PDB entry 8OQT | X-ray diffraction, 2.62 A resolution | chains B and C of the 4 polymer chains in the assembly

[Chain B]
Molecule: 3-hydroxyacyl-CoA dehydrogenase
From: Mycobacterium tuberculosis H37Rv
Notes: EC 1.1.1.35
UniProtKB: O53872 (O53872_MYCTU); numbering as in UniProt (aligned over 1-720)
Sequence (736 residues; each row starts with the number of its first residue; numbers below 1 keep their minus sign (Met-15 is residue -15)):
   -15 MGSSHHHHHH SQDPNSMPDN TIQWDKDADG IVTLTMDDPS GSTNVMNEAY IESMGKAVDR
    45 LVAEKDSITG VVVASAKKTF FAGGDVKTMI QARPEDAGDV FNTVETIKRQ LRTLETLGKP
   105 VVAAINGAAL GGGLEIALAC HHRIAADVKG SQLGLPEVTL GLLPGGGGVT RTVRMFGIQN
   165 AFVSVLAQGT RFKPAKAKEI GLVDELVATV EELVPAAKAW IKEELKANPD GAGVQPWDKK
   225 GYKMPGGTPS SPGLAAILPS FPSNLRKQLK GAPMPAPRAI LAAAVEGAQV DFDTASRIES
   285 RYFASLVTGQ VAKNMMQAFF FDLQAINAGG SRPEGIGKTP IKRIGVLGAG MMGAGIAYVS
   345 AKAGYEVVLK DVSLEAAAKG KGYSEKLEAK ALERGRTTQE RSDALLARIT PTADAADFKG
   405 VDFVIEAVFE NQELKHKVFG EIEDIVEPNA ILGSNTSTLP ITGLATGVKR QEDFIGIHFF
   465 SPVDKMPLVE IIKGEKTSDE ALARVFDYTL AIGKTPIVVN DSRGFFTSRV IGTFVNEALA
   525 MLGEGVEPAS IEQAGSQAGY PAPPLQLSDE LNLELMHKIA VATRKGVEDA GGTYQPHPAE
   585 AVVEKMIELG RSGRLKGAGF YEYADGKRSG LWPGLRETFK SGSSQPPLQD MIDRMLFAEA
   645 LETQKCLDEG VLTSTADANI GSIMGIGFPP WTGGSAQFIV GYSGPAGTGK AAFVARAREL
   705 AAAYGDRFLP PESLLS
Unresolved in the structure: -15 to -14, -7 to 0
Differences from the reference sequence: initiating methionine (-15); expression tag (-14 to 0)
Ligand contacts:
  - 4-bromanylbenzenesulfonic acid (VXC), molecule 1: His-9, Met30, Asn31, Glu32, Ile35, Asp69, Thr72, Met73, Thr87
  - 4-bromanylbenzenesulfonic acid (VXC), molecule 2: Gly67, Gly68, Asp69, Val70, Met73, Leu114, Gly115, Gly116, Pro140, Glu141, Leu144, Leu146, Phe304
  - 4-bromanylbenzenesulfonic acid (VXC), molecule 3: Thr72, Met73, Ala76, Asp80, Asp83, Val84, Thr87, Phe287, Val291

[Chain C]
Molecule: Putative acyltransferase Rv0859
From: Mycobacterium tuberculosis H37Rv
Notes: EC 2.3.1.-
UniProtKB: O53871 (Y0859_MYCTU); residue numbers follow UniProt; this construct covers 1-403
Sequence (403 residues; numbered 1 to 403; the number before each row is that of its first residue):
     1 MSEEAFIYEA IRTPRGKQKN GSLHEVKPLS LVVGLIDELR KRHPDLDENL ISDVILGCVS
    61 PVGDQGGDIA RAAVLASGMP VTSGGVQLNR FCASGLEAVN TAAQKVRSGW DDLVLAGGVE
   121 SMSRVPMGSD GGAMGLDPAT NYDVMFVPQS IGADLIATIE GFSREDVDAY ALRSQQKAAE
   181 AWSGGYFAKS VVPVRDQNGL LILDHDEHMR PDTTKEGLAK LKPAFEGLAA LGGFDDVALQ
   241 KYHWVEKINH VHTGGNSSGI VDGAALVMIG SAAAGKLQGL TPRARIVATA TSGADPVIML
   301 TGPTPATRKV LDRAGLTVDD IDLFELNEAF ASVVLKFQKD LNIPDEKLNV NGGAIAMGHP
   361 LGATGAMILG TMVDELERRN ARRALITLCI GGGMGVATII ERV
Unresolved in the structure: 1, 226-227

[Chain B / chain C interface]
Pairs across the interface (21):
  Ala81(B) - Asn198(C)
  Ala81(B) - Leu200(C)
  Gly82(B) - Leu200(C)
  Phe85(B) - Leu200(C)  hydrophobic
  Glu270(B) - Lys27(C)
  Gln273(B) - Lys27(C)  hydrogen bond
  Gln273(B) - Asp64(C)  hydrogen bond
  Gln273(B) - Arg124(C)
  Val274(B) - His24(C)
  Val274(B) - Arg124(C)
  Thr278(B) - His24(C)
  Thr278(B) - Glu25(C)
  Arg281(B) - Glu25(C)  salt bridge
  Ile282(B) - Glu25(C)
  Arg285(B) - Glu25(C)  salt bridge
  Arg285(B) - Asp196(C)  salt bridge
  Arg285(B) - Gln197(C)
  Arg285(B) - Asn198(C)  hydrogen bond (backbone-side chain)
  Tyr286(B) - Gln197(C)
  Ala288(B) - Asn198(C)
  Ser289(B) - Asn198(C)  hydrogen bond (backbone-side chain)
Also at the interface, not in a pair above, chain B (15 interface residues in all): Asp275, Thr292
Also at the interface, not in a pair above, chain C (10 interface residues in all): Ile202

[Summary]
Chain B and chain C form an interface of 15 and 10 residues respectively, with 4 hydrogen bonds and 3 salt
bridges. Among the polar pairs are Arg281(B)-Glu25(C), Arg285(B)-Glu25(C) and Arg285(B)-Asp196(C). Bound to
chain B: 3 copies of 4-bromanylbenzenesulfonic acid.
Chain B is 3-hydroxyacyl-CoA dehydrogenase and chain C is Putative acyltransferase Rv0859, both from
Mycobacterium tuberculosis H37Rv; the structure, Structure of Mycobacterium tuberculosis beta-oxidation
trifunctional enzyme in complex with Fragment-M-91, was determined by X-ray diffraction (same publication as
8OPU, 8OPV, 8OPW, 8OPX, 8OPY, 8OQL and 10 further entries).
